PDB entry 7MDP | X-ray diffraction, 1.96 A resolution | chains A and H of the 3 polymer chains in the assembly

# Chain A
Protein: Isoform 2B of GTPase KRas
Organism: Homo sapiens
Notes: EC 3.6.5.2
UniProtKB: P01116-2 (RASK-2_HUMAN); residue numbers follow UniProt; this construct covers 1-169
Sequence (169 residues; each row starts with the number of its first residue):
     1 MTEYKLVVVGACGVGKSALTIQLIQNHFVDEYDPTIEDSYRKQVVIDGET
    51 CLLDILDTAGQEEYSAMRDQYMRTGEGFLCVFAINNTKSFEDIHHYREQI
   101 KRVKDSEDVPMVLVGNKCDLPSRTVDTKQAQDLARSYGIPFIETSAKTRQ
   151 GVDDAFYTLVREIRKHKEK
Unresolved in the structure: 168-169
Construct notes: engineered mutation Cys12 (Gly in P01116-2)
Bound ions: Mg2+: Ser17 (together with GDP)
Small-molecule neighbours:
  - GDP (guanosine-5'-diphosphate): Ala11, Cys12, Gly13, Val14, Gly15, Lys16, Ser17, Ala18, Phe28, Asp30, Glu31, Tyr32, Asn116, Lys117, Asp119, Leu120, Ser145, Ala146, Lys147
  - 4-(trifluoromethyl)-1,3-benzothiazol-2-amine (Z07): Val9, Thr58, Glu62, Glu63, Tyr64, Ser65, Arg68, Asp69, Met72, Tyr96, Gln99, Ile100, Arg102, Val103

# Chain H
Protein: IgG heavy chain
Organism: Homo sapiens
Sequence (226 residues; each row starts with the number of its first residue; a row labelled like 82A-82C holds insertion residues (82A, then the next letters in order)):
     1 EVQLQESGPGLVKPPGTLSLTCAVSGGSISSSNWW
   35A S
    36 WVRQPPGKGLEWIGEIYHSGSTNYNPSLKSRVTISVDKSKNQFSLKL
82A-82C SSV
    83 TAADTAVYYCARGSSSWY
100A-100E DLGPF
   101 DYWGQGTLVTVSSASTKGPSVFPLAPSSKSTSGGTAALGCLVKDYFPEPV
   151 TVSWNSGALTSGVHTFPAVLQSSGLYSLSSVVTVPSSSLGTQTYICNVNH
   201 KPSNTKVDKKVEPKSCD
Unresolved in the structure: 216-217
Cystine bridges: Cys22-Cys92, Cys140-Cys196
Small-molecule neighbours:
  - cacodylic acid (CAD), molecule 1: Trp34, Glu50, Asn58, Ser96
  - cacodylic acid (CAD), molecule 2: Gly42, Lys43, Gly44
  - cacodylic acid (CAD), molecule 3: Lys64, Ser65, Arg66, Val67, Thr68, Ser82A
  - cacodylic acid (CAD), molecule 4: Leu100B, Asp101, Tyr102
  - 2,5,8,11,14,17-hexaoxanonadecan-19-ol (P15), molecule 1: Gln3, Leu4, Gln5, Ala23, Ser25
  - 2,5,8,11,14,17-hexaoxanonadecan-19-ol (P15), molecule 2: Gln39, Val89, Tyr91, Gln105, Gly106, Leu108
  - 2,5,8,11,14,17-hexaoxanonadecan-19-ol (P15), molecule 3: Asn199, Lys201, Lys206

# Chain A / chain H interface
Pairs across the interface (29):
  Lys5(A) with Ser98(H), hydrogen bond (side chain-backbone); Trp99(H), hydrogen bond (side chain-backbone)
  Leu6(A) with Trp99(H)
  Val7(A) with Trp99(H), hydrophobic
  Tyr32(A) with Ser28(H)
  Ile36(A) with Gly26(H); Gly27(H)
  Asp38(A) with Gly27(H); Ser28(H), hydrogen bond (side chain-backbone); Ser31(H); Arg94(H), salt bridge
  Ser39(A) with Ser31(H); Ser32(H), hydrogen bond; Ser97(H); Trp99(H)
  Tyr40(A) with Ser28(H); Ser30(H); Ser32(H)
  Arg41(A) with Tyr52(H); Ser98(H), hydrogen bond
  Asp54(A) with Ser98(H); Trp99(H)
  Leu56(A) with Trp99(H)
  Gln70(A) with Tyr100(H)
  Tyr71(A) with Trp99(H), hydrogen bond (backbone-side chain); Tyr100(H), hydrophobic
  Thr74(A) with Trp99(H); Tyr100(H)
  Gly75(A) with Trp99(H)
Other interface residues (no listed pair), chain A (18 interface residues in all): Gln25, Asp33, Ile55
Other interface residues (no listed pair), chain H (13 interface residues in all): Asn33

# In short
The interface between chain A and chain H involves 18 residues on one side and 13 on the other; the contacts
include 6 hydrogen bonds and 1 salt bridge. Polar contacts include Asp38(A)-Arg94(H), Lys5(A)-Ser98(H) and
Lys5(A)-Trp99(H). Ligands of chain A: 4-(trifluoromethyl)-1,3-benzothiazol-2-amine and GDP.
Chain A is Isoform 2B of GTPase KRas and chain H is IgG heavy chain, both from Homo sapiens; the structure,
KRas G12C in complex with G-2897, was determined by X-ray diffraction, deposited together with 7RP2, 7RP3 and
7RP4.
